Entry 2WWB (electron microscopy, 6.48 A resolution (low resolution: residue-level contacts below are approximate; hydrogen-bond / salt-bridge calls are withheld)); this record covers chains F and I of the 15 polymer chains in the assembly.

[Chain F]
Molecule: 25S RRNA
Organism: Triticum aestivum
Sequence (25 nucleotides; row label = number of the first residue in the row):
  1654 CCACGUCAAC AGCAGUUGGA CGUGG

[Chain I]
Protein: 60S ribosomal protein L17-A
Organism: Triticum aestivum
Chain sequence (184 residues; each row starts with the number of its first residue):
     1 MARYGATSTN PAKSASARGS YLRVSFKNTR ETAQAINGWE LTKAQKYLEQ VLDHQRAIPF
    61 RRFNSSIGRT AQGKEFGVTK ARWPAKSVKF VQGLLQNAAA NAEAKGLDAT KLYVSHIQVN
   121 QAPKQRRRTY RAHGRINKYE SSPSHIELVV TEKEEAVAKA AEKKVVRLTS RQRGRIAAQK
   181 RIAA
Not modelled in the structure: 154-184

[How chain F and chain I interact]
Residue-residue contacts (12; chain F residue first):
  A1662(F) with Arg-23(I)
  C1663(F) with Arg-23(I); Gln-125(I)
  A1664(F) with Arg-127(I)
  G1665(F) with Arg-127(I); Thr-129(I); Tyr-130(I); Tyr-139(I)
  C1666(F) with Lys-86(I); Arg-127(I)
  A1667(F) with Lys-86(I)
  G1668(F) with Lys-89(I)
Also at the interface, not in a pair above, chain I (9 interface residues in all): Arg-128

[Overview]
7 residues of chain F and 9 residues of chain I are in contact.
Here chain F is 25S RRNA and chain I is 60S ribosomal protein L17-A, both from Triticum aestivum. Entry 2WWB
(Cryo-EM structure of the mammalian SEC61 complex bound to the actively translating wheat germ 80S ribosome)
was determined by electron microscopy (same publication as 2WW9 and 2WWA).
